PDB entry 6WTE | X-ray diffraction, 1.67 A resolution | chain A

[Chain A]
Molecule: B12-binding domain-containing protein
From: Kitasatospora setae
UniProt: E4N8S5 (E4N8S5_KITSK); residues 1-575 here = UniProt positions 1-575
Chain sequence (575 residues; row label = number of the first residue in the row):
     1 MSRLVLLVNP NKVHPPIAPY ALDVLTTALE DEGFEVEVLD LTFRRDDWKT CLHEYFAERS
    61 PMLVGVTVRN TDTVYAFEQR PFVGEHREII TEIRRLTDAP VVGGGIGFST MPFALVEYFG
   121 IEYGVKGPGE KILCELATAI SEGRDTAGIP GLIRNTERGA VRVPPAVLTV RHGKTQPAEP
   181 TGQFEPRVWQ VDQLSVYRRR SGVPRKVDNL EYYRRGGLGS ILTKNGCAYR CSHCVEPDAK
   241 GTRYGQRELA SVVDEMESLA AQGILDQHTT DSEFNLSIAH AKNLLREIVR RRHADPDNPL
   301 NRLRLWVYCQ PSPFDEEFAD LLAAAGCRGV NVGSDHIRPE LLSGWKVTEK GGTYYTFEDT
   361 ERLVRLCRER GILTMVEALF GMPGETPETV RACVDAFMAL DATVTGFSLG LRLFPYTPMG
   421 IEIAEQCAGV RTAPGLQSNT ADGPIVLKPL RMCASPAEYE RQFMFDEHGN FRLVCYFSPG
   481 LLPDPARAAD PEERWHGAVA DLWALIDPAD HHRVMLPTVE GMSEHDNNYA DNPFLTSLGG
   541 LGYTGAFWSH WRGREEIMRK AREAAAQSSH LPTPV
Unresolved in the structure: 568-575
Bound ions: 4Fe-4S cluster Fe: Cys-227, Cys-231, Cys-234, Glu-273
Small-molecule neighbours:
  - cobalamin (B12): Asn-11, Val-13, Pro-15, Ile-17, Tyr-20, Ala-21, Val-24, Leu-25, Gly-65, Val-66, Thr-67, Arg-69, Asn-70, Thr-71, Asp-72, Thr-73, Val-74, Tyr-75, Val-102, Gly-103, Gly-104, Gly-105, Ile-106, Gly-107, Thr-110, Val-125, Gly-127, Pro-128, Gly-129, Glu-130, Leu-133, Gly-217, Leu-218, Gly-219, Ser-220, Cys-234, Val-235, Glu-236, Lys-240, His-268, Thr-269, Thr-270, Asp-271, Ser-272, Phe-414
  - 4Fe-4S cluster (SF4): Cys-227, Tyr-229, Arg-230, Cys-231, His-233, Cys-234, Glu-236, Pro-237, Ser-272, Glu-273, Leu-276, Gln-310, Lys-346, Tyr-354
What the authors report for this chain:
  - binding site for cobalamin: Asn-11, Arg-69, Asn-70, Gly-129, Glu-130, Glu-236, Lys-240
  - mutagenesis - R69K: decreased catalytic activity
  - 4Fe-4S cluster coordination: Cys-227, Cys-231, Cys-234, Glu-273
  - specificity-determining residues: Val-74 (proposed by the authors, not directly observed)
  - catalytic residues: Tyr-308 (proposed by the authors, not directly observed)

[Overview]
Chain A binds 4Fe-4S cluster and cobalamin. Cys-227, Cys-231, Cys-234 and Glu-273 form the 4Fe-4S cluster Fe
site. The paper reports the catalytic residue Tyr-308; R69K reduces catalytic activity.
Chain A is B12-binding domain-containing protein (Kitasatospora setae); the structure, Structure of radical
S-adenosylmethionine methyltransferase, TsrM, from Kitasatospora setae with cobalamin and [4Fe-4S] cluster
bound, was determined by X-ray diffraction together with 6WTF from the same study.
